5EMS - chains B and D of the 12 polymer chains in the assembly; structure by X-ray diffraction, 2.30 A resolution.

# Chain B (and D)
Protein: Insulin
Notes: chain D of this document is another copy of the same molecule, construct and numbering; everything in this record applies to it too
UniProt: P01308 (INS_HUMAN); residues 1-30 here correspond to UniProt positions 25-54 (UniProt number = residue number + 24)
Sequence (30 residues; numbered 1 to 30; the number before each row is that of its first residue):
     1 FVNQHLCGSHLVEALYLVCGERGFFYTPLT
Not modelled in the structure: 29-30 (chain D: 1-2, 29-30)
Modified positions: Tyr26 (3-iodo-tyrosine; IYR); Leu29 (norleucine; NLE)
Sequence notes: engineered mutation Leu29 (Lys53 in P01308)
Metal / ion sites: Zn2+: His10 (shared with 1 residue of chain F; 1 residue of chain J)
Small-molecule neighbours:
  - phenol (IPH), molecule 1: Val2, His5, Leu6
  - phenol (IPH), molecule 2: Cys7, His10, Leu11, Ala14
From the paper describing this entry:
  - self-association interface (contacts with another copy of this molecule): Phe24 to Tyr26

# How chain B and chain D interact
Residue-residue contacts (26; chain B residue first):
  Gln4(B) - Tyr16(D)
  His5(B) - Tyr16(D)  hydrogen bond (backbone-side chain)
  Gly8(B) - Tyr16(D)
  Ser9(B) - Tyr16(D)  hydrogen bond (backbone-side chain)
  Val12(B) - Val12(D)  hydrophobic
  Val12(B) - Tyr16(D)  hydrophobic
  Glu13(B) - Ser9(D)  hydrogen bond
  Tyr16(B) - His5(D)  hydrogen bond (side chain-backbone)
  Tyr16(B) - Gly8(D)
  Tyr16(B) - Ser9(D)  hydrogen bond (side chain-backbone)
  Tyr16(B) - Val12(D)  hydrophobic
  Tyr16(B) - Tyr26(D)
  Gly20(B) - Tyr26(D)
  Glu21(B) - Pro28(D)
  Gly23(B) - Tyr26(D)
  Phe24(B) - Val12(D)  hydrophobic
  Phe24(B) - Phe24(D)  hydrophobic
  Phe24(B) - Phe25(D)
  Phe24(B) - Tyr26(D)  hydrogen bond (backbone-backbone)
  Phe25(B) - Phe24(D)
  Phe25(B) - Phe25(D)  hydrophobic
  Tyr26(B) - Tyr16(D)
  Tyr26(B) - Gly23(D)
  Tyr26(B) - Phe24(D)  hydrogen bond (backbone-backbone)
  Pro28(B) - Gly20(D)
  Pro28(B) - Glu21(D)
Interface residues without a listed pair, chain B (16 interface residues in all): Leu17, Arg22
Interface residues without a listed pair, chain D (14 interface residues in all): Gln4, Arg22

# Overview
16 residues of chain B and 14 residues of chain D are in contact; the contacts include 7 hydrogen bonds. Polar
contacts include His5(B)-Tyr16(D), Ser9(B)-Tyr16(D) and Glu13(B)-Ser9(D). Chain B binds phenol. The paper
reports a self-association interface involving Phe24(B).
Chain B and chain D are both Insulin; the structure, Crystal Structure of an iodinated insulin analog, was
determined by X-ray diffraction.
